PDB entry 8HZ4 | X-ray diffraction, 3.20 A resolution | chains A and H of the 8 polymer chains in the assembly

# Chain A
Protein: Biotin carboxylase
From: Chloroflexus aurantiacus (strain ATCC 29366 / DSM 635 / J-10-fl)
Notes: EC 6.3.4.14; fragment: N-terminal BC domain
UniProtKB: A9W9X0 (A9W9X0_CHLAA); numbering as in UniProt (aligned over 1-459)
Amino-acid sequence (469 residues; row label = number of the first residue in the row; numbers below 1 keep their minus sign (Met-9 is residue -9)):
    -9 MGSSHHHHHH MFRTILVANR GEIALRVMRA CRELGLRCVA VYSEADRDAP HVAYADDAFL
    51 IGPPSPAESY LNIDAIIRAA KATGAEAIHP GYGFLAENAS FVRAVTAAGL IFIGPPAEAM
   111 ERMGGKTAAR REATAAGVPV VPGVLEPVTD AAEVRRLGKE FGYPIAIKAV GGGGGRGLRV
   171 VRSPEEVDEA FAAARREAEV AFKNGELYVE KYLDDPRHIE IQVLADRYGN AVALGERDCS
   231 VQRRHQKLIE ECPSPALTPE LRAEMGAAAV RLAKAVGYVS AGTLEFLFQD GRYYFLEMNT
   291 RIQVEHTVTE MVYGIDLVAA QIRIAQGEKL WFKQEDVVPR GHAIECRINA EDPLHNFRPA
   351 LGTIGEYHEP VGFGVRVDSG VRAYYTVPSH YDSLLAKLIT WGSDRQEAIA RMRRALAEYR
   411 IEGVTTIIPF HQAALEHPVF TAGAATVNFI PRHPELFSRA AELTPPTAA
Disordered / not traced: -9 to 0, 161-163
Construct notes: initiating methionine (-9); expression tag (-8 to 0)
Reported in the primary citation:
  - self-association interface (contacts with another copy of this molecule); pairs are residue here / residue on that copy: Arg330-Val328, Ser393-Gly304, Leu50
  - catalytic residues: Glu295 (citing earlier work)

# Chain H
Protein: Biotin carboxylase
From: Chloroflexus aurantiacus (strain ATCC 29366 / DSM 635 / J-10-fl)
Notes: EC 6.3.4.14; fragment: BCCP-lile domain
UniProtKB: A9W9X0 (A9W9X0_CHLAA); numbering as in UniProt (aligned over 460-596)
Amino-acid sequence (137 residues; numbered 460 to 596; the number before each row is that of its first residue):
   460 SAGAEPAPEP RRFTIEVNGR RFGVAVFGDG MNATPVASPS RSAPARRAAP KKTTLAAPVD
   520 AVISPIQGRV VAVRVAHGQQ VEAGQVLFIV EAMKMENEIT APHSGTIAEV RVEVGTTVEA
   580 GAMLATYQNT ANNTNGK
Disordered / not traced: 460-469, 488-596
Reported in the primary citation:
  - higher-order assembly contacts with a neighbouring Biotin carboxylase: Gly478, Arg480
  - post-translational modification sites: Lys553

# Interface between chain A and chain H
Contacting residue pairs (17):
  Tyr32(A) - Glu475(H)  hydrogen bond
  Tyr32(A) - Gly478(H)
  Tyr32(A) - Arg480(H)
  Arg37(A) - Glu475(H)  salt bridge
  Val42(A) - Arg480(H)
  Asp47(A) - Arg479(H)  salt bridge
  Asp47(A) - Arg480(H)
  Asp47(A) - Phe481(H)
  Ala48(A) - Arg479(H)
  Ala48(A) - Arg480(H)  hydrogen bond (backbone-backbone)
  Phe49(A) - Asn477(H)
  Phe49(A) - Gly478(H)
  Phe49(A) - Arg479(H)
  Leu50(A) - Glu475(H)
  Leu50(A) - Gly478(H)  hydrogen bond (backbone-backbone)
  Ala72(A) - Arg479(H)
  Thr73(A) - Arg479(H)
Interface residues without a listed pair, chain A (10 interface residues in all): Ala43

# Overview
Chain A and chain H form an interface of 10 and 6 residues respectively, with 3 hydrogen bonds and 2 salt
bridges. Polar contacts include Arg37(A)-Glu475(H), Asp47(A)-Arg479(H) and Tyr32(A)-Glu475(H). From the paper:
the catalytic residue Glu295(A); a modification site at Lys553(H).
Here chain A is Biotin carboxylase and chain H is Biotin carboxylase, both from Chloroflexus aurantiacus
(strain ATCC 29366 / DSM 635 / J-10-fl). Entry 8HZ4 (The tetrameric structure of biotin carboxylase from
Chloroflexus aurantiacus in complex with bicarbonate) was determined by X-ray diffraction together with 8HZ5
from the same study.
